PDB entry 2R1H | X-ray diffraction, 1.90 A resolution | chains B and C of the 4 polymer chains in the assembly

# Chain B
Name: Hemoglobin subunit beta-4
Organism: Oncorhynchus mykiss
Reference sequence: P02141 (HBB4_ONCMY); residues 1-147 here correspond to UniProt positions 2-148 (UniProt number = residue number + 1)
Chain sequence (147 residues; each row starts with the number of its first residue):
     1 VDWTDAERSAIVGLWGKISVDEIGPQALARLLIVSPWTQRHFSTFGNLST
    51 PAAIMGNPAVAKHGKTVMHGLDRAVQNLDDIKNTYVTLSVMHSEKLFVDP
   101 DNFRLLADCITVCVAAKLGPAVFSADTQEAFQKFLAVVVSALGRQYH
Differences from the reference sequence: conflict A6 (Pro7 in P02141), V86 (Thr87 in P02141), T87 (Ala88 in P02141), F97 (His98 in P02141)
Bound ions: heme Fe near H92 (its only coordinating residue here)
Ligand contacts: heme (HEM): L31, T38, H41, F42, F45, H63, T66, V67, G70, L71, Y85, L88, M91, H92, L96, V98, N102, F103, L106, I110, L142
Curated features (UniProtKB/Swiss-Prot):
  - binding site (heme b): H63, H92

# Chain C
Name: Hemoglobin subunit alpha-4
Organism: Oncorhynchus mykiss
Reference sequence: P14527 (HBA4_ONCMY); residue numbers follow UniProt; this construct covers 1-142
Chain sequence (143 residues; numbered 0 to 142; the number before each row is that of its first residue; numbering starts at 0):
     0 XSLSAKDKANVKAIWGKILPKSDEIGEQALSRMLVVYPQTKAYFSHWASV
    50 APGSAPVKKHGITIMNQIDDCVGHMDDLFGFLTKLSELHATKLRVDPTNF
   100 KILAHNLIVVIAAYFPAEFTPEIHLSVDKFLQQLALALAEKYR
Modified residues: ACE (acetyl group) at position 0
Bound ions: heme Fe near H88 (its only coordinating residue here)
Ligand contacts: heme (HEM): M32, T39, Y42, F43, H45, W46, H59, T62, I63, Q66, I67, L84, L87, H88, L92, V94, N98, F99, L102, L133, L137
Curated features (UniProtKB/Swiss-Prot):
  - binding site (O2): H59
  - binding site (heme b): H88
  - modified residue: S1 (N-acetylserine)

# Interface between chain B and chain C
Contacting residue pairs - 27 pairs, chain B then chain C:
  V34(B) - R142(C)  hydrogen bond (backbone-side chain)
  P36(B) - R93(C)  hydrogen bond (backbone-side chain)
  P36(B) - R142(C)
  W37(B) - R93(C)
  W37(B) - D95(C)
  W37(B) - P96(C)
  W37(B) - Y141(C)  hydrophobic
  Q39(B) - R93(C)
  R40(B) - A41(C)  hydrogen bond (side chain-backbone)
  R40(B) - Y42(C)
  R40(B) - R93(C)
  F97(B) - A41(C)
  F97(B) - S44(C)
  V98(B) - A41(C)
  D99(B) - A41(C)
  D99(B) - Y42(C)  hydrogen bond
  D99(B) - D95(C)
  D99(B) - N98(C)  hydrogen bond
  P100(B) - Q38(C)
  D101(B) - D95(C)
  D101(B) - T97(C)  hydrogen bond
  N102(B) - D95(C)
  R104(B) - T97(C)
  L105(B) - D95(C)
  Y146(B) - P37(C)
  H147(B) - P37(C)
  H147(B) - K40(C)  hydrogen bond (backbone-side chain)
Other interface residues (no listed pair), chain C (15 interface residues in all): L92, V94

# In short
Chain B and chain C each contribute 15 residues to their interface; the contacts include 7 hydrogen bonds.
Polar contacts include V34(B)-R142(C), P36(B)-R93(C) and R40(B)-A41(C). Chain B binds heme. Ligands of chain
C: heme.
Chain B is Hemoglobin subunit beta-4 and chain C is Hemoglobin subunit alpha-4, both from Oncorhynchus mykiss;
the structure, met-Trout IV hemoglobin at pH 6.3, was determined by X-ray diffraction, deposited together with
2QSP, 2QSS, 3BJ1, 3BJ2 and 3BJ3.
